4RNO - chains A and P of the 3 polymer chains in the assembly; structure by X-ray diffraction, 2.82 A resolution.

== Chain A ==
Name: DNA polymerase eta
Organism: Homo sapiens
Notes: EC 2.7.7.7
Reference sequence: Q9Y253 (POLH_HUMAN); residue numbers follow UniProt; this construct covers 1-432
Amino-acid sequence (435 residues; each row starts with the number of its first residue; numbers below 1 keep their minus sign (Gly-2 is residue -2)):
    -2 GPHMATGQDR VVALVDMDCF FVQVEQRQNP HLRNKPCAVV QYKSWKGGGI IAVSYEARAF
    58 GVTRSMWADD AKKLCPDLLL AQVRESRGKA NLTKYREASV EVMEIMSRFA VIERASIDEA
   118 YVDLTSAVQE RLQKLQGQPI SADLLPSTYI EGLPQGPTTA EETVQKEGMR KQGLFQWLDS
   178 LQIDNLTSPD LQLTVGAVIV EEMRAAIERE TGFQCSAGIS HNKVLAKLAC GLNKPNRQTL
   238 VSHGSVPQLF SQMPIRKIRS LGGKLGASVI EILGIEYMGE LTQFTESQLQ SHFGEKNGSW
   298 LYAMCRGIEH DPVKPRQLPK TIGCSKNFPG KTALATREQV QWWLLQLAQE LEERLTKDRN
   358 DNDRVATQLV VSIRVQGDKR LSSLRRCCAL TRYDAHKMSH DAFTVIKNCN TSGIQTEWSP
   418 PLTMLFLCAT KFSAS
Not modelled in the structure: -2 to 0, 133, 155-159, 417
Differences from the reference sequence: expression tag (-2 to 0)
Ion coordination: Ca2+: Asp13, Met14, Asp115 (together with 2'-deoxycytidine-5'-triphosphate)
Small-molecule neighbours: 2'-deoxycytidine-5'-triphosphate (DCP): Asp13, Met14, Asp15, Cys16, Phe17, Phe18, Ile48, Ala49, Tyr52, Arg55, Arg61, Ile114, Asp115, Glu116, Lys231
Swiss-Prot annotation at these positions:
  - binding site (Mg(2+)): Asp13, Met14, Asp115, Glu116
  - binding site (Mn(2+)): Asp13, Met14, Asp115, Glu116
  - binding site (a 2'-deoxyribonucleoside 5'-triphosphate): Arg61
  - natural variant: Val37 (deletion: In XPV), Leu75 (deletion: In XPV), Arg93 (R93P: In XPV), Arg111 (R111H: In XPV), Thr122 (T122P: In XPV), Gly153 (G153D: In a breast cancer sample), Thr191 (T191P: In XPV), Gly263 (G263V: In XPV), Val266 (V266D: In XPV), Gly295 (G295R: In XPV), Arg361 (R361S: In XPV)
  - mutagenesis: Tyr52 (Y52A/F: Reduces DNA polymerase activity; Y52E: Reduces DNA polymerase activity. Increases fidelity of replication and reduces translesion bypass), Arg61 (R61A: Reduces enzymatic activity by two-thirds), Ser62 (S62G: Increased DNA polymerase activity and translesion bypass compared to wild-type), Ala68 (A68S/V: Severe reduction in thymine dimer translesion bypass), Asn324 to Pro326 (Reduces binding to chromatin and to monoubiquitinated PCNA. Abolishes binding to monoubiquitinated PCNA; when associated with 705-E--H-713 Del)

== Chain P ==
Molecule: Nucleic acids Primar: AGCGTCAA
Sequence (8 nucleotides; numbered 1 to 8; the number before each row is that of its first residue):
     1 AGCGTCAA

== Chain A / chain P interface ==
Pairs across the interface (24; chain A residue first):
  Ser113(A) - DA8(P)  hydrogen bond to the phosphate
  Asp115(A) - DA8(P)  phosphate contact
  Glu116(A) - DA8(P)  sugar contact
  Lys224(A) - DA8(P)  salt bridge to the phosphate
  Ile255(A) - DA7(P)  phosphate contact
  Arg256(A) - DA7(P)  phosphate contact
  Ser257(A) - DC6(P)  hydrogen bond to the phosphate
  Ser257(A) - DA7(P)  hydrogen bond to the phosphate
  Leu258(A) - DA7(P)  phosphate contact
  Gly259(A) - DA7(P)  hydrogen bond to the phosphate
  Gly260(A) - DC6(P)  phosphate contact
  Gly260(A) - DA7(P)  hydrogen bond to the phosphate
  Lys261(A) - DC6(P)  hydrogen bond to the phosphate
  Leu262(A) - DC6(P)  hydrogen bond to the phosphate
  Arg377(A) - DC3(P)  phosphate contact
  Arg377(A) - DG4(P)  salt bridge to the phosphate
  Ser380(A) - DC3(P)  phosphate contact
  Leu381(A) - DC3(P)  phosphate contact
  Arg382(A) - DG2(P)  sugar contact
  Arg382(A) - DC3(P)  hydrogen bond to the phosphate
  Arg382(A) - DG4(P)  base contact
  Arg383(A) - DG2(P)  hydrogen bond to the phosphate
  Arg383(A) - DC3(P)  salt bridge to the phosphate
  Cys384(A) - DG2(P)  phosphate contact
Interface residues without a listed pair, chain A (20 interface residues in all): Asp13, Ser379
Interface residues without a listed pair, chain P (7 interface residues in all): DA1

== Summary ==
Chain A and chain P form an interface of 20 and 7 residues respectively, with 9 hydrogen bonds and 3 salt
bridges. Among the polar pairs are Ser113(A)-DA8(P), Ser257(A)-DC6(P) and Ser257(A)-DA7(P). Bound to chain A:
2'-deoxycytidine-5'-triphosphate.
Here chain A is DNA polymerase eta (Homo sapiens) and chain P is Nucleic acids Primar: AGCGTCAA. Entry 4RNO
(Crystal structure of human polymerase eta extending an abasic site-dA pair by inserting dCTP opposite
template ...) was determined by X-ray diffraction, deposited together with 4RNM and 4RNN.
